Entry 6BJS (electron microscopy, 5.50 A resolution (low resolution: residue-level contacts below are approximate; hydrogen-bond / salt-bridge calls are withheld)); this record covers chains I and J of the 8 polymer chains in the assembly.

== Chain I ==
Molecule: DNA-directed RNA polymerase subunit beta
Source organism: Escherichia coli (strain K12)
Notes: EC 2.7.7.6
Reference sequence: P0A8V2 (RPOB_ECOLI); numbering as in UniProt (aligned over 1-1342)
Amino-acid sequence (1342 residues; numbered 1 to 1342; the number before each row is that of its first residue):
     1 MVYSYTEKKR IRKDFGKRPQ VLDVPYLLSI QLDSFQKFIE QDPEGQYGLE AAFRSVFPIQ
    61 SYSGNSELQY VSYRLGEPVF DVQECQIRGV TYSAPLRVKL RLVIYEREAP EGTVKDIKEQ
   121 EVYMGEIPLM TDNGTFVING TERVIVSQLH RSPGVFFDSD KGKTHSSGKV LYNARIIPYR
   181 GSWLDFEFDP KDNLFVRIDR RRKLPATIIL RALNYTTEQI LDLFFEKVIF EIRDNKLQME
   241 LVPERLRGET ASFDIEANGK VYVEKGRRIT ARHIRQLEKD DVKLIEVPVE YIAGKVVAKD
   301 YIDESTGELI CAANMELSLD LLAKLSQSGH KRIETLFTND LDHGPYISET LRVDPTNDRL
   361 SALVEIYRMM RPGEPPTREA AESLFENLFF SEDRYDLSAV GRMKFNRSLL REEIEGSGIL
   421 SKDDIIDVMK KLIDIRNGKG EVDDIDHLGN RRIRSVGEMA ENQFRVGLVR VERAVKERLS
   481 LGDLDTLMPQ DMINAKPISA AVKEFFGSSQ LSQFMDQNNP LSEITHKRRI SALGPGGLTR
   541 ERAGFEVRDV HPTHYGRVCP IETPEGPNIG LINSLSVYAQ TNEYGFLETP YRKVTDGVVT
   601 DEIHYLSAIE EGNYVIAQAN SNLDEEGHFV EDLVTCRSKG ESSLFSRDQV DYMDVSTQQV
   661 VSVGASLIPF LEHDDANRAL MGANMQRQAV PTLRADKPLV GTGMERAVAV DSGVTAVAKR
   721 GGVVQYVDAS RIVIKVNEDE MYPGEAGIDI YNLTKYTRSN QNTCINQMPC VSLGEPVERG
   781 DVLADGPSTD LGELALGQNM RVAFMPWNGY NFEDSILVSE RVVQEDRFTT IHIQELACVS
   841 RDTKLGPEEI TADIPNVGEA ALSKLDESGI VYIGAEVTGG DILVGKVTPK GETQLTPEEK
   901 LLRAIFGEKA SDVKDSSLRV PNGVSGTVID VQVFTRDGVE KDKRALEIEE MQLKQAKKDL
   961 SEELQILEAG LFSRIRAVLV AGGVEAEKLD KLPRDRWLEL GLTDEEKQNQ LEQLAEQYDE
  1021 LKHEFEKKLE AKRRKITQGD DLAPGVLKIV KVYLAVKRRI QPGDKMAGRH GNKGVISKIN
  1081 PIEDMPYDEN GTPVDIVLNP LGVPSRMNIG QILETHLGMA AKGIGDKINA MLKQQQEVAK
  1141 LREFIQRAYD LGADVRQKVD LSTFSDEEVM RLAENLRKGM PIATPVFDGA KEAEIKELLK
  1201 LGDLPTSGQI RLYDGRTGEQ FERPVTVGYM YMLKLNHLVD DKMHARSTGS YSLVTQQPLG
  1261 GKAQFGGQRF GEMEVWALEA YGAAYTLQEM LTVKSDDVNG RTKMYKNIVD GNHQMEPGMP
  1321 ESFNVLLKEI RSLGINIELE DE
Disordered / not traced: 1, 891-914, 1342
UniProt features mapped onto this chain:
  - modified residue (N6-acetyllysine): Lys1022, Lys1200

== Chain J ==
Molecule: DNA-directed RNA polymerase subunit beta'
Source organism: Escherichia coli (strain K12)
Notes: EC 2.7.7.6
Reference sequence: P0A8T7 (RPOC_ECOLI); numbering as in UniProt (aligned over 1-1407)
Amino-acid sequence (1407 residues; numbered 1 to 1407; the number before each row is that of its first residue):
     1 MKDLLKFLKA QTKTEEFDAI KIALASPDMI RSWSFGEVKK PETINYRTFK PERDGLFCAR
    61 IFGPVKDYEC LCGKYKRLKH RGVICEKCGV EVTQTKVRRE RMGHIELASP TAHIWFLKSL
   121 PSRIGLLLDM PLRDIERVLY FESYVVIEGG MTNLERQQIL TEEQYLDALE EFGDEFDAKM
   181 GAEAIQALLK SMDLEQECEQ LREELNETNS ETKRKKLTKR IKLLEAFVQS GNKPEWMILT
   241 VLPVLPPDLR PLVPLDGGRF ATSDLNDLYR RVINRNNRLK RLLDLAAPDI IVRNEKRMLQ
   301 EAVDALLDNG RRGRAITGSN KRPLKSLADM IKGKQGRFRQ NLLGKRVDYS GRSVITVGPY
   361 LRLHQCGLPK KMALELFKPF IYGKLELRGL ATTIKAAKKM VEREEAVVWD ILDEVIREHP
   421 VLLNRAPTLH RLGIQAFEPV LIEGKAIQLH PLVCAAYNAD FDGDQMAVHV PLTLEAQLEA
   481 RALMMSTNNI LSPANGEPII VPSQDVVLGL YYMTRDCVNA KGEGMVLTGP KEAERLYRSG
   541 LASLHARVKV RITEYEKDAN GELVAKTSLK DTTVGRAILW MIVPKGLPYS IVNQALGKKA
   601 ISKMLNTCYR ILGLKPTVIF ADQIMYTGFA YAARSGASVG IDDMVIPEKK HEIISEAEAE
   661 VAEIQEQFQS GLVTAGERYN KVIDIWAAAN DRVSKAMMDN LQTETVINRD GQEEKQVSFN
   721 SIYMMADSGA RGSAAQIRQL AGMRGLMAKP DGSIIETPIT ANFREGLNVL QYFISTHGAR
   781 KGLADTALKT ANSGYLTRRL VDVAQDLVVT EDDCGTHEGI MMTPVIEGGD VKEPLRDRVL
   841 GRVTAEDVLK PGTADILVPR NTLLHEQWCD LLEENSVDAV KVRSVVSCDT DFGVCAHCYG
   901 RDLARGHIIN KGEAIGVIAA QSIGEPGTQL TMRTFHIGGA ASRAAAESSI QVKNKGSIKL
   961 SNVKSVVNSS GKLVITSRNT ELKLIDEFGR TKESYKVPYG AVLAKGDGEQ VAGGETVANW
  1021 DPHTMPVITE VSGFVRFTDM IDGQTITRQT DELTGLSSLV VLDSAERTAG GKDLRPALKI
  1081 VDAQGNDVLI PGTDMPAQYF LPGKAIVQLE DGVQISSGDT LARIPQESGG TKDITGGLPR
  1141 VADLFEARRP KEPAILAEIS GIVSFGKETK GKRRLVITPV DGSDPYEEMI PKWRQLNVFE
  1201 GERVERGDVI SDGPEAPHDI LRLRGVHAVT RYIVNEVQDV YRLQGVKIND KHIEVIVRQM
  1261 LRKATIVNAG SSDFLEGEQV EYSRVKIANR ELEANGKVGA TYSRDLLGIT KASLATESFI
  1321 SAASFQETTR VLTEAAVAGK RDELRGLKEN VIVGRLIPAG TGYAYHQDRM RRRAAGEAPA
  1381 APQVTAEDAS ASLAELLNAG LGGSDNE
Disordered / not traced: 1-15, 934-947, 1127-1133, 1374-1407
UniProt features mapped onto this chain:
  - binding site (Zn(2+)): Cys70, Cys72, Cys85, Cys88, Cys814, Cys888, Cys895, Cys898
  - binding site (Mg(2+)): Asp460, Asp462, Asp464
  - modified residue: Lys983 (N6-acetyllysine)
Bound ions: Zn2+ site 1: Cys72, Cys85, Cys88; Mg2+: Asp460, Asp462, Asp464; Zn2+ site 2: Cys814, Cys888, Cys895, Cys898

== Chain I / chain J interface ==
Pairs across the interface - 258 pairs, chain I then chain J:
  Ser166(I) with Lys1151(J)
  Phe545(I) with Asp785(J); Met932(J)
  Asp549(I) with His777(J)
  Val550(I) with His777(J); Arg780(J)
  Tyr555(I) with Val769(J)
  Pro560(I) with Phe773(J); Thr776(J); Arg780(J)
  Ile561(I) with Tyr772(J); Thr776(J)
  Thr563(I) with Arg780(J)
  Ile569(I) with Ala787(J)
  Gln618(I) with Asn768(J); Val769(J); Leu770(J)
  Ser642(I) with Glu756(J); Leu770(J)
  Val660(I) with Val769(J)
  Leu671(I) with Tyr772(J)
  Glu672(I) with Glu765(J); Gly766(J); Leu767(J)
  His673(I) with Phe763(J); Arg764(J); Glu765(J); Gly766(J)
  Ala676(I) with Tyr772(J); Thr776(J)
  Asn677(I) with Ala779(J); Leu783(J)
  Phe804(I) with Ser638(J)
  Met805(I) with Ala633(J); Gly636(J)
  Pro806(I) with Ala633(J); Ala637(J)
  Trp807(I) with Ala633(J)
  Asn808(I) with Pro359(J); Phe629(J); Ala633(J)
  Gly809(I) with Pro359(J); Phe629(J)
  Tyr810(I) with Pro359(J); Tyr360(J)
  Phe812(I) with Pro451(J); Phe461(J); Gln504(J); Asp505(J); Phe629(J)
  Glu813(I) with Phe461(J); Gln504(J)
  Asp814(I) with Phe461(J); Asp462(J)
  Ser815(I) with Val357(J)
  Arg841(I) with Asp256(J)
  Lys844(I) with Arg47(J); Thr48(J)
  Gln1061(I) with Lys445(J)
  Lys1065(I) with Asp462(J); Gly463(J)
  Lys1073(I) with Asp462(J)
  Gly1074(I) with Asp462(J)
  Val1075(I) with Phe461(J); Asp462(J); Gly463(J)
  Asn1099(I) with Gln504(J)
  Pro1100(I) with Ala637(J)
  Leu1101(I) with Gln504(J); Asp505(J); Met725(J)
  Pro1104(I) with Ile722(J)
  Ser1105(I) with Arg731(J)
  Met1107(I) with Gln739(J); Leu740(J); Phe763(J)
  Ile1109(I) with Met644(J); Phe763(J)
  Ile1112(I) with Val639(J); Ile641(J)
  Leu1113(I) with Ile641(J)
  His1116(I) with Ile641(J)
  Phe1187(I) with Asn768(J); Val769(J); Tyr772(J)
  Glu1192(I) with Arg764(J)
  Ser1207(I) with Asp642(J)
  Gln1209(I) with Val639(J); Gly640(J)
  Glu1219(I) with Arg634(J)
  Phe1221(I) with Ala633(J)
  Glu1222(I) with Tyr512(J); Ser635(J); Gly636(J)
  Arg1223(I) with Tyr512(J); Gly636(J); Ala637(J); Phe719(J); Ser721(J); Met724(J)
  Val1225(I) with Ser638(J)
  Thr1226(I) with Ser638(J); Val639(J)
  Val1239(I) with Val354(J); Lys445(J)
  Asp1240(I) with Lys445(J)
  Lys1242(I) with Arg352(J); Ser353(J); Gln465(J)
  Met1243(I) with Arg352(J); Ser353(J); Met372(J); Lys445(J)
  His1244(I) with Gly351(J); Arg352(J)
  Ala1245(I) with Ser350(J); Gly351(J); Met372(J); Glu375(J); Leu376(J)
  Arg1246(I) with Asp348(J); Tyr349(J); Ser350(J); Leu376(J)
  Ser1247(I) with Asp348(J); Tyr349(J); Glu375(J); Leu376(J); Lys378(J)
  Thr1248(I) with Asp348(J); Tyr349(J)
  Gly1249(I) with Asp348(J)
  Tyr1251(I) with Asp348(J)
  Leu1253(I) with Pro251(J); Val253(J)
  Val1254(I) with Arg99(J)
  Pro1258(I) with Arg346(J); Asp348(J)
  Leu1259(I) with Arg346(J)
  Gly1260(I) with Arg346(J)
  Phe1265(I) with Glu375(J)
  Gly1267(I) with Arg346(J); Val347(J)
  Gln1268(I) with Lys345(J); Arg346(J); Val347(J); Ser350(J); Arg352(J); Ala467(J)
  Arg1269(I) with Arg339(J); Gln340(J); Gly344(J); Lys345(J); Arg346(J)
  Phe1270(I) with Leu343(J); Gly344(J); Lys345(J); His469(J)
  Glu1272(I) with Arg339(J); Leu343(J); Lys1348(J)
  Met1273(I) with Ala426(J); Thr428(J)
  Glu1274(I) with Asn424(J); Thr428(J); Ile434(J)
  Trp1276(I) with Val801(J); Val917(J); Gln921(J); Lys1348(J)
  Ala1277(I) with Arg431(J); Gln921(J)
  Leu1278(I) with Met484(J)
  Glu1279(I) with Val917(J); Leu1347(J)
  Ala1280(I) with Arg431(J); Glu913(J); Val917(J); Ile918(J)
  Tyr1281(I) with Arg431(J); Leu432(J); Leu483(J); Met484(J); Asn489(J)
  Gly1282(I) with Glu479(J); Leu483(J)
  Ala1283(I) with Glu479(J)
  Ala1284(I) with Glu479(J); Leu1356(J); Gly1362(J)
  Tyr1285(I) with Glu475(J); Glu479(J)
  Thr1286(I) with Ala476(J); Glu479(J)
  Leu1287(I) with Ile1357(J)
  Gln1288(I) with Leu1356(J)
  Glu1289(I) with Pro471(J); Leu472(J); Thr473(J); Ala476(J)
  Met1290(I) with Val470(J)
  Leu1291(I) with Lys345(J); Val1351(J)
  Lys1294(I) with Val347(J); Asp348(J); Tyr349(J); Val470(J); Leu472(J)
  Ser1295(I) with Lys345(J)
  Met1304(I) with Leu472(J); Thr473(J)
  Tyr1305(I) with Ile394(J)
  Ile1308(I) with Pro379(J); Phe380(J)
  His1313(I) with Leu472(J); Thr473(J); Leu474(J); Glu475(J)
  Pro1320(I) with Ile1352(J); Val1353(J); Gly1354(J)
  Glu1321(I) with Arg99(J)
  Ser1322(I) with Leu342(J)
  Phe1323(I) with Ile1352(J); Val1353(J)
  Val1325(I) with Arg99(J)
  Leu1326(I) with Arg337(J); Phe338(J); Leu342(J)
  Glu1329(I) with Arg337(J)
  Arg1331(I) with Trp33(J); Met102(J)
  Ser1332(I) with Met102(J); Pro243(J)
  Leu1333(I) with Trp115(J); Leu327(J); Ile331(J)
  Ile1335(I) with Ile22(J); Ala23(J); Trp33(J)
  Asn1336(I) with Ile22(J); Ala23(J); Leu24(J); Ala25(J); Trp33(J)
  Ile1337(I) with Lys21(J); Ile22(J)
  Glu1338(I) with Ile20(J); Lys21(J); Met29(J); Trp33(J)
  Leu1339(I) with Ile20(J)
  Glu1340(I) with Phe17(J); Asp18(J); Lys21(J)
  Asp1341(I) with Glu16(J); Phe17(J); Asp18(J)
Interface residues without a listed pair, chain I (147 interface residues in all): Arg548, His551, Pro552, Cys559, Glu562, Gly566, Asn573, Asn620, Ser643, Asp674, Asp675, Ala679, Pro1062, Gly1063, Ser1077, Val1103, Arg1106, Lys1196, Pro1224, Thr1255, Gln1256, Gln1257, Gly1271, Thr1292, Val1309, Gln1314, Pro1317, Lys1328, Ile1330
Interface residues without a listed pair, chain J (158 interface residues in all): Ala19, Val244, Leu245, Leu249, Asn341, Thr356, Gly383, Pro427, Leu429, Ala446, Cys454, Asp460, Leu508, Ala632, Asn720, Gly732, Gln736, Arg744, Thr757, Ser775, Lys781, Ala784, Leu788, Leu1332, Arg1341, Gly1360, Thr1361

== Overview ==
The interface between chain I and chain J involves 147 residues on one side and 158 on the other. The Zn2+
site 1 is built by Cys72(J), Cys85(J) and Cys88(J). UniProt lists 8 Zn2+-binding residues and 3 Mg2+-binding
residues on chain J.
Chain I is DNA-directed RNA polymerase subunit beta and chain J is DNA-directed RNA polymerase subunit beta',
both from Escherichia coli (strain K12); the structure, CryoEM structure of E.coli his pause elongation
complex without pause hairpin, was determined by electron microscopy together with 6ASX from the same study.
